6ODM - chains S and 7 of the 19 polymer chains in the assembly; structure by electron microscopy, 4.30 A resolution (low resolution: residue-level contacts below are approximate; hydrogen-bond / salt-bridge calls are withheld).

Chain S:
Protein: Major capsid protein
Source organism: Human herpesvirus 1 strain KOS
Reference sequence: H9E925 (H9E925_HHV1); residue numbers follow UniProt; this construct covers 1-1374
Amino-acid sequence (1374 residues; row label = number of the first residue in the row):
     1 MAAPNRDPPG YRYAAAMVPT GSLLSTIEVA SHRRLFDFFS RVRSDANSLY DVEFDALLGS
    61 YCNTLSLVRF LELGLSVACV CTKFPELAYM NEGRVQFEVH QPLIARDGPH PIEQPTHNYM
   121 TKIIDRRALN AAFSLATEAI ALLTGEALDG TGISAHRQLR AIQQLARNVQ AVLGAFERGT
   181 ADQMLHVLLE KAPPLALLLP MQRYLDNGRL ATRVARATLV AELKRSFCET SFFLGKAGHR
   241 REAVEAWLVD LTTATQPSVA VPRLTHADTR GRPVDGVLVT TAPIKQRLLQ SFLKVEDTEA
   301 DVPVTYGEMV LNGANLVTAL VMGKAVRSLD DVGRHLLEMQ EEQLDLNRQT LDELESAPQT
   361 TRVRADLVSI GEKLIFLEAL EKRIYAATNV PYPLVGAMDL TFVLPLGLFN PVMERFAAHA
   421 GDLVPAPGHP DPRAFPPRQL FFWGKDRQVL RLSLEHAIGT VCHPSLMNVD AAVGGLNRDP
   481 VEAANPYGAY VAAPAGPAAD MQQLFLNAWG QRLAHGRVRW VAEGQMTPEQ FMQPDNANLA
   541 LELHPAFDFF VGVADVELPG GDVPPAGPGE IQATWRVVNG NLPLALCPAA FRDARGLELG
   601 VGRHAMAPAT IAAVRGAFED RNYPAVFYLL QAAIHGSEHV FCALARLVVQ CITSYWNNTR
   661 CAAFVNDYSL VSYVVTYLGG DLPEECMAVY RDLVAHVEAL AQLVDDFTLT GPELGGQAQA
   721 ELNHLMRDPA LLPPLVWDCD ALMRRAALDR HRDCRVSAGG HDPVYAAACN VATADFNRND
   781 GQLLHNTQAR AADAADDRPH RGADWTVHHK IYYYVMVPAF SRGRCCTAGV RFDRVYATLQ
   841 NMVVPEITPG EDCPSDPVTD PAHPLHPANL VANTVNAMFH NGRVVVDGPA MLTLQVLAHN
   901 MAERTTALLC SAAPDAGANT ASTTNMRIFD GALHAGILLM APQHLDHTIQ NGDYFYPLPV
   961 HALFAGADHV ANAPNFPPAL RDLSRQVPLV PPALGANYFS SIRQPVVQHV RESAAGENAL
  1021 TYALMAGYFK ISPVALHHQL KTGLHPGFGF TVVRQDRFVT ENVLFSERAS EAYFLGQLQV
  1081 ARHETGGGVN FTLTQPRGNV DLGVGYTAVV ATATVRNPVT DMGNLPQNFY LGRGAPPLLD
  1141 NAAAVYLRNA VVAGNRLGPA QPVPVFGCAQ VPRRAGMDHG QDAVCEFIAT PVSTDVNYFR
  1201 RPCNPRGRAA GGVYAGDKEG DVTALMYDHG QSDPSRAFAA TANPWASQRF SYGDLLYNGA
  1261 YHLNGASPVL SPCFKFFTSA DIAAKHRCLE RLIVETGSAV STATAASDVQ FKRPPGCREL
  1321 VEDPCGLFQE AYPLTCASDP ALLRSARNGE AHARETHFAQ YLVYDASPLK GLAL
Disordered / not traced: 1-9, 313-349

Chain 7:
Protein: Triplex capsid protein 2
Source organism: Human herpesvirus 1 strain KOS
Reference sequence: G8H8D9 (G8H8D9_HHV1); residue numbers follow UniProt; this construct covers 1-318
Amino-acid sequence (318 residues; each row starts with the number of its first residue):
     1 MLADGFETDI AIPSGISRPD AAALQRCEGR VVFLPTIRRQ LTLADVAHES FVSGGVSPDT
    61 LGLLLAYRRR FPAVITRVLP TRIVACPLDV GLTHAGTVNL RNTSPVDLCN GDPISLVPPV
   121 FEGQATDVRL DSLDLTLRFP VPLPSPLARE IVARLVARGI RDLNPSPRNP GGLPDLNVLY
   181 YNGSRLSLLA DVQQLGPVNA ELRSLVLNMV YSITEGTTII LTLIPRLFAL SAQDGYVNAL
   241 LQMQSVTREA AQLIHPEAPA LMQDGERRLP LYEALVAWLT HAGQLGDTLA LAPVVRVCTF
   301 DGAAVVRSGD MAPVIRYP
Disordered / not traced: 166-173

Interface between chain S and chain 7:
Residue-residue contacts (38; chain S residue first):
  T137(S) with R77(7)
  E138(S) with R77(7)
  A921(S) with A232(7); Q233(7)
  H1083(S) with F300(7)
  E1084(S) with A95(7)
  T1085(S) with A95(7); T97(7); F300(7)
  G1086(S) with T97(7)
  R1133(S) with G235(7); Y236(7); A239(7)
  G1134(S) with G235(7)
  A1135(S) with G235(7)
  P1136(S) with A232(7); Q233(7)
  P1137(S) with S231(7); A232(7); N238(7)
  L1139(S) with A232(7)
  N1141(S) with F228(7); R248(7); Q252(7)
  V1145(S) with M243(7)
  A1160(S) with Y180(7)
  Q1161(S) with Y180(7)
  V1163(S) with Q242(7)
  V1165(S) with Y236(7); A239(7); L240(7)
  Q1170(S) with Y180(7); G183(7)
  V1171(S) with G183(7)
  P1172(S) with G183(7)
  R1173(S) with N182(7); G183(7); S184(7)
Other interface residues (no listed pair), chain S (25 interface residues in all): A132, P1164
Other interface residues (no listed pair), chain 7 (25 interface residues in all): N99, R154, D234, D301

Overview:
Chain S and chain 7 each contribute 25 residues to their interface.
Chain S is Major capsid protein and chain 7 is Triplex capsid protein 2, both from Human herpesvirus 1 strain
KOS; the structure, Herpes simplex virus type 1 (HSV-1) portal vertex-adjacent capsid/CATC, asymmetric unit,
was determined by electron microscopy (same publication as 6OD7).
